PDB entry 8UOA | electron microscopy, 3.80 A resolution | chains A and B

# Chain A
Molecule: Synaptic vesicle glycoprotein 2A
Organism: Homo sapiens
UniProt: Q7L0J3 (SV2A_HUMAN); numbering as in UniProt (aligned over 64-742)
Amino-acid sequence (680 residues; each row starts with the number of its first residue):
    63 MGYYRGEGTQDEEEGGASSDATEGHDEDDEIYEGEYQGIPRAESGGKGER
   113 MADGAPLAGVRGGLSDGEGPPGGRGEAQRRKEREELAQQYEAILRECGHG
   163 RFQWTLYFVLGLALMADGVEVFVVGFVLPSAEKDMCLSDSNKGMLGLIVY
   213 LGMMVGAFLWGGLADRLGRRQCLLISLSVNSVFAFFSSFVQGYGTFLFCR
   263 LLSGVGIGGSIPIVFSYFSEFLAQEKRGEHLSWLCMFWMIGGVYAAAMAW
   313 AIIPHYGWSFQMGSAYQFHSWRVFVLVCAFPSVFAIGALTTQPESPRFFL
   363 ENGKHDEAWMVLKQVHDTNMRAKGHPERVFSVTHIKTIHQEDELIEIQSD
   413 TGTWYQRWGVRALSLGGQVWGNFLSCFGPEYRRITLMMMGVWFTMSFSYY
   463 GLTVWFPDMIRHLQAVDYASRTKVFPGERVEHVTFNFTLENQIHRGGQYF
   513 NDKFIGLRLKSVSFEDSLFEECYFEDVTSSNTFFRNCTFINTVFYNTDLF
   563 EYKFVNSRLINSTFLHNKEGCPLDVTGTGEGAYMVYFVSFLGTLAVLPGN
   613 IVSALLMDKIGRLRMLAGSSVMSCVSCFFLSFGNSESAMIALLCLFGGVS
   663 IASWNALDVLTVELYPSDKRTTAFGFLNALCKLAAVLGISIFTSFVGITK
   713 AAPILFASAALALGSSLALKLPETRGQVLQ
Not modelled in the structure: 63-485, 582-742
Construct notes: initiating methionine (63)
Glycans and other covalent adducts: N-acetylglucosamine (NAG) linked to Asn498, Asn548, Asn573
UniProt features mapped onto this chain:
  - modified residue: Ser80 (Phosphoserine), Ser81 (Phosphoserine), Thr84 (Phosphothreonine), Ser127 (Phosphoserine), Ser393 (Phosphoserine), Tyr480 (Phosphotyrosine)
  - glycosylation (N-linked (GlcNAc...) asparagine): Asn498, Asn548, Asn573
  - natural variant: Arg289 to Gln742 (deletion: In DEE113), Arg383 (R383Q: In DEE113; uncertain significance)

# Chain B
Molecule: Nanobody
Organism: Lama glama
Notes: antibody fragment or engineered binder
Amino-acid sequence (142 residues; numbered 1 to 142; the number before each row is that of its first residue):
     1 QVQLVESGGGLVQPGGSLRLSCAASGSIFNMRVMGWYRQAPGEQRESVAS
    51 MASGDKTTYADSVKGRFTISRDNAKNTVALQMNSLKPEDTAVYYCHAVDL
   101 TRNGPRVYWGQGTQVTVSSAAAENLYFQGGSGHHHHHHHHHH
Not modelled in the structure: 120-142

# How chain A and chain B interact
Contacting residue pairs (9; chain A residue first):
  Glu533(A) - Asn103(B)
  Glu533(A) - Gly104(B)
  Val555(A) - Pro105(B)  hydrophobic
  Tyr557(A) - Arg32(B)
  Tyr557(A) - Ala52(B)
  Asn558(A) - Thr58(B)
  His578(A) - Trp36(B)
  His578(A) - Ser47(B)
  Lys580(A) - Thr58(B)
Interface residues without a listed pair, chain A (8 interface residues in all): Cys534, Asn553
Interface residues without a listed pair, chain B (12 interface residues in all): Val33, Ala49, Ser50, Val98

# In short
Chain A and chain B form an interface of 8 and 12 residues respectively. Covalently linked
N-acetylglucosamine: at Asn498(A), Asn548(A) and Asn573(A).
Here chain A is Synaptic vesicle glycoprotein 2A (Homo sapiens) and chain B is Nanobody (Lama glama). Entry
8UOA (Structure of the synaptic vesicle protein 2A Luminal domain in complex with a nanobody) was determined
by electron microscopy (same publication as 8UO8 and 8UO9).
